9GB0 - chains B and G of the 25 polymer chains in the assembly; structure by electron microscopy, 3.23 A resolution.

== Chain B ==
Protein: gp49 - Major capsid protein
Organism: Clostridioides difficile
Reference sequence: A0A031WA69 (A0A031WA69_CLODI); residues -55 to 289 here correspond to UniProt positions 1-345 (UniProt number = residue number + 56)
Amino-acid sequence (345 residues; row label = number of the first residue in the row; numbers below 1 keep their minus sign (Met-55 is residue -55)):
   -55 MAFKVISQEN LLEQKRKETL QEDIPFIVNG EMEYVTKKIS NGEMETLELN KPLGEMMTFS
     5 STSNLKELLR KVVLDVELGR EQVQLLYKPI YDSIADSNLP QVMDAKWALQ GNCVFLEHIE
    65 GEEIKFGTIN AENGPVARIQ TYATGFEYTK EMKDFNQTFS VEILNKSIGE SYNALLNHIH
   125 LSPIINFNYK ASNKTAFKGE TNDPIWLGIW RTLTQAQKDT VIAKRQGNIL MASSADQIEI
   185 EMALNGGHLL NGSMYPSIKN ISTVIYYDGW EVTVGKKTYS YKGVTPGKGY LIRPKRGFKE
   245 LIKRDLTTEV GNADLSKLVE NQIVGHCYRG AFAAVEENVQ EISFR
Unresolved in the structure: -55 to 12, 144, 288-289

== Chain G ==
Protein: gp48 - Minor capsid protein
Organism: Clostridioides difficile
Reference sequence: A0A031WAQ9 (A0A031WAQ9_CLODI); numbering as in UniProt (aligned over 1-127)
Amino-acid sequence (127 residues; row label = number of the first residue in the row):
     1 MAFKGQPTPS TITQITRAKI SDGKSVRVIL SEGESTKTQQ FYLINGFFGV AMQDGEKGDE
    61 VTLQIEQAEY ETDNIVTSEA FEAGKLIYWD NTAKKFTTTS ASNRLVGRVT DGKDSNNVIW
   121 FILLPQQ
Unresolved in the structure: 1-15

== Chain B / chain G interface ==
Pairs across the interface (22; chain B residue first):
  Glu95(B) - Met52(G)
  Glu95(B) - Gln53(G)
  Gly219(B) - Glu71(G)
  Lys220(B) - Glu71(G)  hydrogen bond (backbone-side chain)
  Lys220(B) - Asp73(G)
  Lys220(B) - Asn116(G)
  Lys220(B) - Val118(G)
  Lys221(B) - Glu71(G)
  Lys221(B) - Asp111(G)  salt bridge
  Lys221(B) - Asp114(G)
  Lys221(B) - Val118(G)
  Lys221(B) - Trp120(G)
  Tyr223(B) - Trp120(G)
  Asp258(B) - Lys24(G)
  Leu259(B) - Asp22(G)
  Ser260(B) - Asp22(G)
  Ser260(B) - Lys24(G)
  Ser260(B) - Glu66(G)  hydrogen bond
  Lys261(B) - Ile20(G)
  Lys261(B) - Asp22(G)
  Leu262(B) - Ser25(G)
  Leu262(B) - Gln64(G)
Other interface residues (no listed pair), chain B (11 interface residues in all): Val218
Other interface residues (no listed pair), chain G (16 interface residues in all): Ser21

== In short ==
11 residues of chain B and 16 residues of chain G are in contact, with 2 hydrogen bonds and 1 salt bridge.
Among the polar pairs are Lys221(B)-Asp111(G), Lys220(B)-Glu71(G) and Ser260(B)-Glu66(G).
Here chain B is gp49 - Major capsid protein and chain G is gp48 - Minor capsid protein, both from
Clostridioides difficile. Entry 9GB0 (Extended phiCD508 portal adjacent capsid) was determined by electron
microscopy (same publication as 9G8S, 9GB1, 9GB2, 9GB5 and 9GB7).
